PDB entry 6X65 | electron microscopy, 3.70 A resolution | chains Id and V of the 153 polymer chains in the assembly

Chain Id:
Name: DotD
From: Legionella pneumophila
UniProt: O52183 (O52183_LEGPN); residues 1-163 here = UniProt positions 1-163
Sequence (163 residues; row label = number of the first residue in the row):
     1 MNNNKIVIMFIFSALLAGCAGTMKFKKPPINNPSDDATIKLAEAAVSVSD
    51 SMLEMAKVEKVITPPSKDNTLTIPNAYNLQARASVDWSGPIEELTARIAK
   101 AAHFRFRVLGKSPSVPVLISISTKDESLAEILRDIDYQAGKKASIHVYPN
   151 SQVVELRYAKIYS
Unresolved in the structure: 1-23, 162-163

Chain V:
Name: Outer membrane protein, OmpA family protein
From: Legionella pneumophila
UniProt: Q5ZXS4 (Q5ZXS4_LEGPH); numbering as in UniProt (aligned over 1-249)
Sequence (249 residues; numbered 1 to 249; the number before each row is that of its first residue):
     1 MRNLMRCLIMIKSLIKGVDMSRKLAKTRILGYGLMICFLAGCFHPPYNNF
    51 QPDRRAVKRVGVDTGIGAVAGAIASGTASGTLIGAAAGGTVGLVASIYRD
   101 SKRKIIRDLQKQDIQYVEYGDTRTLIIPTDKYFMFSSPRLNEICYPGLNN
   151 VIRLLNFYPQSTIYVAGFTDNVGSRSHKRKLSQAQAETMMTFLWANGIAA
   201 KRLKAEGYGDKNAISDNAIIHGSAQNRRIEIQWFTSPAQPPQPQMAYVK
Unresolved in the structure: 1-98, 235-249

Chain Id / chain V interface:
Pairs across the interface - 23 pairs, chain Id then chain V:
  Lys24(Id) with Gln110(V), hydrogen bond (backbone-side chain)
  Phe25(Id) with Gln110(V)
  Lys26(Id) with Gln110(V), hydrogen bond (side chain-backbone); Lys111(V); Asp113(V); Gln115(V), hydrogen bond (backbone-side chain)
  Lys27(Id) with Gln115(V)
  Pro28(Id) with Asp113(V); Gln115(V); Ile126(V), hydrophobic; Pro128(V)
  Pro29(Id) with Pro128(V), hydrophobic; His221(V); Ala224(V); Gln225(V)
  Ile30(Id) with Lys131(V)
  Asn31(Id) with Asp130(V); Lys131(V)
  Ile39(Id) with Ile220(V), hydrophobic
  Val46(Id) with Val172(V), hydrophobic
  Leu53(Id) with Gly173(V); Ser174(V)
  Lys124(Id) with Arg139(V)
Also at the interface, not in a pair above, chain Id (13 interface residues in all): Ala42

Overview:
Chain Id and chain V form an interface of 13 and 16 residues respectively, with 3 hydrogen bonds. Polar
contacts include Lys24(Id)-Gln110(V), Lys26(Id)-Gln110(V) and Lys26(Id)-Gln115(V).
Chain Id is DotD and chain V is Outer membrane protein, OmpA family protein, both from Legionella pneumophila;
the structure, Legionella pneumophila Dot/Icm T4SS, was determined by electron microscopy (same publication as
6X66, 6X64 and 6X62).
